Entry 8YJF (X-ray diffraction, 4.40 A resolution (low resolution: residue-level contacts below are approximate; hydrogen-bond / salt-bridge calls are withheld)); this record covers chains A and F of the 8 polymer chains in the assembly.

Chain A:
Protein: FACT complex subunit SPT16
Organism: Homo sapiens
UniProtKB: Q9Y5B9 (SP16H_HUMAN); numbering as in UniProt (aligned over 644-988)
Amino-acid sequence (350 residues; numbered 639 to 988; the number before each row is that of its first residue):
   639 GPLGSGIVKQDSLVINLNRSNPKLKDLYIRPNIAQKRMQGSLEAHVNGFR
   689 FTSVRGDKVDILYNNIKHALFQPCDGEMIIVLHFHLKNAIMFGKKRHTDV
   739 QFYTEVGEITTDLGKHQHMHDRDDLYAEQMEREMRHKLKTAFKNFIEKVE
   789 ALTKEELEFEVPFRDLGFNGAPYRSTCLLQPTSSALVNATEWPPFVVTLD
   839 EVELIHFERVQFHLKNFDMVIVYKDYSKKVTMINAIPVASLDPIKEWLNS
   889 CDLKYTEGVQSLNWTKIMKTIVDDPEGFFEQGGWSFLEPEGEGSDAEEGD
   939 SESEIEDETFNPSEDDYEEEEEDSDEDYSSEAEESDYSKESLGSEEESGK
Disordered / not traced: 639-645, 927-939, 966-988
Sequence notes: expression tag (639-643)
UniProt features mapped onto this chain:
  - modified residue: S650 (Phosphoserine), S658 (Phosphoserine), K732 (N6-acetyllysine), K786 (N6-acetyllysine), T903 (Phosphothreonine), K904 (N6-acetyllysine), S979 (Phosphoserine), S982 (Phosphoserine), S986 (Phosphoserine)
  - cross-link: K647 (Glycyl lysine isopeptide (Lys-Gly) (interchain with G-Cter in SUMO2))
  - natural variant: R734 (R734W: In NEDDFAC; uncertain significance)

Chain F:
Protein: Histone H4
Organism: Homo sapiens
UniProtKB: P62805 (H4_HUMAN); residues 0-102 here correspond to UniProt positions 1-103 (UniProt number = residue number + 1)
Amino-acid sequence (103 residues; numbered 0 to 102; the number before each row is that of its first residue; numbering starts at 0):
     0 MSGRGKGGKGLGKGGAKRHRKVLRDNIQGITKPAIRRLARRGGVKRISGL
    50 IYEETRGVLKVFLENVIRDAVTYTEHAKRKTVTAMDVVYALKRQGRTLYG
   100 FGG
Disordered / not traced: 0-25, 97-102
UniProt features mapped onto this chain:
  - DNA-binding region: K16 to K20
  - modified residue: S1 (N-acetylserine), R3 (Asymmetric dimethylarginine), K5 (N6-(2-hydroxyisobutyryl)lysine), K8 (N6-(2-hydroxyisobutyryl)lysine), K12 (N6-(2-hydroxyisobutyryl)lysine), K16 (N6-(2-hydroxyisobutyryl)lysine), K20 (N6,N6,N6-trimethyllysine), K31 (N6-(2-hydroxyisobutyryl)lysine), K44 (N6-(2-hydroxyisobutyryl)lysine), S47 (Phosphoserine), Y51 (Phosphotyrosine), K59 (N6-(2-hydroxyisobutyryl)lysine), K77 (N6-(2-hydroxyisobutyryl)lysine), K79 (N6-(2-hydroxyisobutyryl)lysine), T80 (Phosphothreonine), Y88 (Phosphotyrosine), K91 (N6-(2-hydroxyisobutyryl)lysine)
  - cross-link (Glycyl lysine isopeptide (Lys-Gly)): K12 (interchain with G-Cter in SUMO2), K20 (interchain with G-Cter in SUMO2), K31 (interchain with G-Cter in SUMO2), K59 (interchain with G-Cter in SUMO2), K79 (interchain with G-Cter in SUMO2), K91 (interchain with G-Cter in SUMO2)

Chain A / chain F interface:
Residue-residue contacts (10):
  R847(A) - R39(F)
  R847(A) - R40(F)
  R847(A) - G41(F)
  R847(A) - G42(F)
  D856(A) - G42(F)
  D856(A) - K44(F)
  M870(A) - K44(F)
  N872(A) - K44(F)
  Q898(A) - R40(F)
  S899(A) - R39(F)

Summary:
6 residues of chain A face 5 of chain F across their interface. Curated annotation (UniProt) lists a
DNA-binding region on chain F.
Here chain A is FACT complex subunit SPT16 and chain F is Histone H4, both from Homo sapiens. Entry 8YJF
(Structure of human SPT16 MD-CTD and MCM2 HBD chaperoning a histone H3-H4 tetramer and an H2A-H2B ...) was
determined by X-ray diffraction (same publication as 8YJM).
